PDB entry 3ESZ | X-ray diffraction, 1.94 A resolution | chain A

Chain A:
Molecule: Flavodoxin
Organism: Anabaena sp
UniProt: P0A3E0 (FLAV_ANASO); residues 1-169 here correspond to UniProt positions 2-170 (UniProt number = residue number + 1)
Sequence (169 residues; row label = number of the first residue in the row):
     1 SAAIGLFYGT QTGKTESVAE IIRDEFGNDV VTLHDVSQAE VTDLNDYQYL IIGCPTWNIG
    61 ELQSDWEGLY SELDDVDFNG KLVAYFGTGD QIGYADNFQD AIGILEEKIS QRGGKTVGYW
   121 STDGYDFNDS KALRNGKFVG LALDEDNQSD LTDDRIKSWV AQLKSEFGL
Sequence notes: engineered mutation Ala2 (Lys3 in P0A3E0), Ala3 (Lys4 in P0A3E0)
Ion coordination: Mg2+ near Asp74 (its only coordinating residue here)
Ligand contacts: FMN (flavin mononucleotide): Gly9, Thr10, Gln11, Thr12, Gly13, Lys14, Thr15, Pro55, Thr56, Trp57, Asn58, Ile59, Gly60, Thr88, Gly89, Asp90, Tyr94, Asn97, Phe98, Gln99, Asp146

Overview:
Ligands of chain A: flavin mononucleotide.
Chain A is Flavodoxin (Anabaena sp); the structure, K2AK3A Flavodoxin from Anabaena, was determined by X-ray
diffraction, deposited together with 3ESX and 3ESY.
